PDB entry 6OQT | electron microscopy, 3.10 A resolution | chains G and E of the 22 polymer chains in the assembly

== Chain G ==
Protein: ATP synthase gamma chain
Source organism: Escherichia coli
UniProtKB: J7RYJ3 (J7RYJ3_ECOLX); residues 0-286 here correspond to UniProt positions 1-287 (UniProt number = residue number + 1)
Sequence (287 residues; row label = number of the first residue in the row; numbering starts at 0):
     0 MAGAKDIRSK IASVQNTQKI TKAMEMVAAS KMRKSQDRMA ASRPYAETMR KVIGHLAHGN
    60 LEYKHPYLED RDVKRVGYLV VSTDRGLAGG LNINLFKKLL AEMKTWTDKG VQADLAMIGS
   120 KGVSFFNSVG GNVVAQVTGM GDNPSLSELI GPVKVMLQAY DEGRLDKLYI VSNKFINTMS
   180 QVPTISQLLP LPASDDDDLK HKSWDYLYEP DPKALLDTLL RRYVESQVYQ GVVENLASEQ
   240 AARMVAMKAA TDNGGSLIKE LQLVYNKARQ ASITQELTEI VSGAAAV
Disordered / not traced: 0, 285-286
Sequence notes: conflict Ala87 (Cys88 in J7RYJ3), Ala112 (Cys113 in J7RYJ3)

== Chain E ==
Protein: ATP synthase subunit beta
Source organism: Escherichia coli
Notes: EC 7.1.2.2
UniProtKB: A0A0F6CB56 (A0A0F6CB56_ECOLX); residues 0-459 here correspond to UniProt positions 1-460 (UniProt number = residue number + 1)
Sequence (471 residues; row label = number of the first residue in the row; numbers below 1 keep their minus sign (Met-11 is residue -11)):
   -11 MRGSHHHHHH GMATGKIVQV IGAVVDVEFP QDAVPRVYDA LEVQNGNERL VLEVQQQLGG
    49 GIVRTIAMGS SDGLRRGLDV KDLEHPIEVP VGKATLGRIM NVLGEPVDMK GEIGEEERWA
   109 IHRAAPSYEE LSNSQELLET GIKVIDLMAP FAKGGKVGLF GGAGVGKTVN MMELIRNIAI
   169 EHSGYSVFAG VGERTREGND FYHEMTDSNV IDKVSLVYGQ MNEPPGNRLR VALTGLTMAE
   229 KFRDEGRDVL LFVDNIYRYT LAGTEVSALL GRMPSAVGYQ PTLAEEMGVL QERITSTKTG
   289 SITSVQAVYV PADDLTDPSP ATTFAHLDAT VVLSRQIASL GIYPAVDPLD STSRQLDPLV
   349 VGQEHYDTAR GVQSILQRYQ ELKDIIAILG MDELSEEDKL VVARARKIQR FLSQPFFVAE
   409 VFTGSPGKYV SLKDTIRGFK GIMEGEYDHL PEQAFYMVGS IEEAVEKAKK L
Disordered / not traced: -11 to -1
Sequence notes: initiating methionine (-11); expression tag (-10 to -1); conflict Ala137 (Cys138 in A0A0F6CB56)
Small-molecule neighbours: ADP (adenosine-5'-diphosphate): Gly150, Ala151, Gly152, Val153, Gly154, Lys155, Thr156, Val157, Tyr331, Phe404, Ala407, Phe410, Thr411

== How chain G and chain E interact ==
Residue-residue contacts - 21 pairs, chain G then chain E:
  Glu24(G) - Ile376(E)
  Met25(G) - Ile376(E)  hydrophobic
  Ala28(G) - Ile376(E)  hydrophobic
  Met31(G) - Leu377(E)  hydrophobic
  Arg32(G) - Leu377(E)  hydrogen bond (side chain-backbone)
  Met243(G) - Ile376(E)  hydrophobic
  Met243(G) - Leu377(E)  hydrophobic
  Lys247(G) - Asp372(E)  salt bridge
  Asn265(G) - Asp302(E)
  Arg268(G) - Asp302(E)  salt bridge
  Arg268(G) - Asp305(E)  salt bridge
  Gln269(G) - Val265(E)
  Gln269(G) - Asp302(E)  hydrogen bond
  Gln269(G) - Thr304(E)
  Gln269(G) - Asp305(E)
  Ile272(G) - Val265(E)
  Thr273(G) - Ala264(E)  hydrogen bond (side chain-backbone)
  Thr273(G) - Val265(E)
  Leu276(G) - Pro262(E)  hydrophobic
  Leu276(G) - Gly266(E)
  Val280(G) - Pro262(E)
Other interface residues (no listed pair), chain G (16 interface residues in all): Lys21, Thr177
Other interface residues (no listed pair), chain E (15 interface residues in all): Met261, Ser263, Ala300, Pro306, Glu381

== Summary ==
The interface between chain G and chain E involves 16 residues on one side and 15 on the other; the contacts
include 3 hydrogen bonds and 3 salt bridges. Among the polar pairs are Lys247(G)-Asp372(E),
Arg268(G)-Asp302(E) and Arg268(G)-Asp305(E). Ligands of chain E: ADP.
Chain G is ATP synthase gamma chain and chain E is ATP synthase subunit beta, both from Escherichia coli; the
structure, E. coli ATP synthase State 1c, was determined by electron microscopy together with 6OQR, 6OQS,
6OQU, 6OQV, 6OQW, 6PQV and 3 further entries from the same study.
